8QM6 - chains A and B; structure by X-ray diffraction, 1.93 A resolution.

Chain A (and B):
Protein: Eukaryotic translation initiation factor 4E
Organism: Homo sapiens
Notes: chain B of this document is another copy of the same molecule, construct and numbering; everything in this record applies to it too
UniProt: P06730 (IF4E_HUMAN); residues 36-217 here = UniProt positions 36-217
Chain sequence (215 residues; each row starts with the number of its first residue):
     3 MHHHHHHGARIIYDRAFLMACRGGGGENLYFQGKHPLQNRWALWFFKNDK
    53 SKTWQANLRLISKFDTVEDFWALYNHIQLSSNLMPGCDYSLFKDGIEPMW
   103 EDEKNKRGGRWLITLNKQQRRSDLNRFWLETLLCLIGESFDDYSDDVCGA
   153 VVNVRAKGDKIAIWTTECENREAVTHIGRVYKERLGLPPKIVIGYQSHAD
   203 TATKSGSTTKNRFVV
Unresolved in the structure: 3-10 (chain B: 3-10, 26-35)
Sequence notes: initiating methionine (3); expression tag (4-35); conflict Asn127 (Asp in P06730)
Small-molecule neighbours: W2N / W4B: Leu45, Phe66, Phe72, Leu75, Tyr76, Ile79, Gln80, Ser83, Asn84, Leu85, Tyr91, Leu93, Asn127, Trp130, Leu134
Curated features (UniProtKB/Swiss-Prot):
  - region (EIF4EBP1/2/3 binding): His37 to Gln40, Trp73 to Asn77, Glu132 to Gly139
  - binding site (mRNA): Trp56, Gln57, Trp102, Glu103, Arg157 to Lys162, Thr205 to Ser207
  - site: Lys159 (Microbial infection: Interaction with potato virus Y VPg)
  - modified residue: Ser209 (Phosphoserine)
  - mutagenesis: Ser53 (S53A/D: No effect on phosphorylation level nor incorporation into eIF4F complex; S53A: Does not affect ability to rescue growth of yeast lacking a functional EIF4E/CDC33 gene), Trp56 (W56A: Impairs mRNA nuclear export. Reduces affinity for ribavirin), Trp73 (W73A: Abolishes binding to EIF4EBP1. Impairs interaction with DDX3X. Does not impair mRNA nuclear export. Does not affect affinity for ribavirin), Trp102 (W102L: Decrease in mRNA cap binding; when associated with A-105), Glu103 (E103A: No effect), Asp104 (D104A: No effect), Glu105 (E105A: Decrease in mRNA cap binding; when associated with L-102), Lys119 (K119A: Higher affinity for EIF4G1), Ser209 (S209A: Abolishes resistance to cellular stress and DNA-damaging agents. Does not affect ability to rescue growth of yeast lacking a functional EIF4E/CDC33 gene; S209D: Phosphomimetic mutant ...)
From the paper describing this entry:
  - binding site for the ligand W2N: Leu45, Tyr76, Leu93, Asn127, Trp130
  - mutagenesis - W56A, S209A: unchanged binding to eIF4G
  - mutagenesis - W73F, L85R, L134R: decreased binding to eIF4G
  - mutagenesis - W56A, W73F/L85R: decreased growth
  - mutagenesis - W73F, L85R, S209A: unchanged growth
  - mutagenesis - W73F, W73F/L85R, L85R, L134R: decreased stability
  - post-translational modification sites: Ser209 (citing earlier work)

Interface between chain A and chain B:
Pairs across the interface (17):
  Trp46(A) with Arg42(B)
  Thr55(A) with Leu62(B)
  Gln57(A) with Leu62(B); Ile63(B); Lys65(B), hydrogen bond (backbone-side chain)
  Ala58(A) with Leu62(B); Lys65(B)
  Leu60(A) with Arg42(B), hydrogen bond (backbone-side chain); Lys65(B), hydrogen bond (backbone-side chain); Asp96(B)
  Arg61(A) with Arg42(B); Asp96(B), salt bridge; Gly97(B)
  Leu62(A) with Arg42(B); Asp96(B), hydrogen bond (backbone-side chain)
  Lys65(A) with Asp67(B), salt bridge
  Asp96(A) with Pro38(B)
Interface residues without a listed pair, chain A (10 interface residues in all): Glu99
Interface residues without a listed pair, chain B (9 interface residues in all): Leu39

Summary:
Chain A and chain B form an interface of 10 and 9 residues respectively; the contacts include 4 hydrogen bonds
and 2 salt bridges. Polar pairs include Arg61(A)-Asp96(B), Lys65(A)-Asp67(B) and Gln57(A)-Lys65(B). From the
paper: a binding site for the ligand W2N at Leu45(A), Tyr76(A) and Leu93(A) among others; W73F, W73F/L85R and
L85R of chain A, among others, reduce stability; 6 substitutions were tested in all.
Both chains are Eukaryotic translation initiation factor 4E (Homo sapiens). Entry 8QM6 (Potential drug binding
sites for translation initiation factor eIF4E) was determined by X-ray diffraction (same publication as 8QM4,
8QM5, 8QM7, 8QM8 and 8QM9).
